PDB entry 6BPA | X-ray diffraction, 2.53 A resolution | chains A and B of the 3 polymer chains in the assembly

[Chain A]
Protein: Reticulocyte binding protein 2, putative
From: Plasmodium vivax (strain Salvador I)
UniProt: A5K736 (A5K736_PLAVS); residues 169-470 here correspond to UniProt positions 15-316 (UniProt number = residue number - 154)
Sequence (307 residues; numbered 164 to 470; the number before each row is that of its first residue):
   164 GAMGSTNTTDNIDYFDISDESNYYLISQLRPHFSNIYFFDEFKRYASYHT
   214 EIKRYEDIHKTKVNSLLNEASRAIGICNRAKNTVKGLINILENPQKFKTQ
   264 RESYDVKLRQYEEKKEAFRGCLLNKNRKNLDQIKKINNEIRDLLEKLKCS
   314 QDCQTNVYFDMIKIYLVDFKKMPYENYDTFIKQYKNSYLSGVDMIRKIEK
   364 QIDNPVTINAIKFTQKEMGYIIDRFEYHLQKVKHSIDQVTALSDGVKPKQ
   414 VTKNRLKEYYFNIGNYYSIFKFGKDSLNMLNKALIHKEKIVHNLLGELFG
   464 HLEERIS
Disordered / not traced: 164-169, 467-470
Cystine bridges: Cys240-Cys284, Cys312-Cys316
Differences from the reference sequence: expression tag (164-168)

[Chain B]
Protein: Monoclonal antibody 3E9 Fab heavy chain
From: Mus musculus
Notes: antibody fragment or engineered binder
Sequence (256 residues; each row starts with the number of its first residue):
     1 MKCSWIIFFLMAVVTGVNSEVQLQQSGAELVKPGASVKLSCTASGFNIKD
    51 HFMHWVKQRTAQGLEWIGRIDPEDGETKYAPKFQGTATITADTSSNTAYL
   101 QLSSLTSEDTAVYYCARSGSVSSPWFAYWGQGTLVTVSAAKTTAPSVYPL
   151 APVCGDTTGSSVTLGCLVKGYFPEPVTLTWNSGSLSSGVHTFPAVLQSDL
   201 YTLSSSVTVTSSTWPSQSITCNVAHPASSTKVDKKIEPRGPTIKPCPPCK
   251 CPAPNS
Disordered / not traced: 1-19, 155-159, 242-256
Cystine bridges: Cys41-Cys115, Cys166-Cys221

[Interface between chain A and chain B]
Contacting residue pairs - 29 pairs, chain A then chain B:
  Leu329(A) - Asp50(B)
  Val330(A) - Asp50(B)
  Phe332(A) - Val121(B)
  Lys333(A) - Lys49(B)
  Lys333(A) - Asp50(B)
  Lys333(A) - His51(B)  hydrogen bond (side chain-backbone)
  Lys333(A) - Phe52(B)
  Lys333(A) - Asp71(B)  salt bridge
  Lys333(A) - Val121(B)
  Met335(A) - Val121(B)
  Tyr337(A) - Val121(B)  hydrophobic
  Tyr337(A) - Ser122(B)
  Glu338(A) - Arg69(B)  salt bridge
  Lys396(A) - Ser122(B)  hydrogen bond (backbone-side chain)
  Lys396(A) - Ser123(B)
  Ile399(A) - Ser120(B)
  Ile399(A) - Val121(B)  hydrophobic
  Ile399(A) - Ser122(B)
  Asp400(A) - Ser120(B)  hydrogen bond
  Asp400(A) - Ser122(B)  hydrogen bond
  Asp400(A) - Ser123(B)  hydrogen bond
  Thr403(A) - His51(B)
  Thr403(A) - Arg117(B)
  Thr403(A) - Gly119(B)
  Thr403(A) - Ser120(B)
  Asp407(A) - Glu20(B)
  Asp407(A) - Val21(B)
  Asp407(A) - Arg117(B)  salt bridge
  Asp407(A) - Tyr128(B)  hydrogen bond
Interface residues without a listed pair, chain A (14 interface residues in all): Ser406, Gly408
Interface residues without a listed pair, chain B (18 interface residues in all): Gly45, Phe46, Glu73

[Overview]
14 residues of chain A and 18 residues of chain B are in contact; the contacts include 6 hydrogen bonds and 3
salt bridges. Polar contacts include Lys333(A)-Asp71(B), Glu338(A)-Arg69(B) and Asp407(A)-Arg117(B).
Here chain A is Reticulocyte binding protein 2, putative (Plasmodium vivax (strain Salvador I)) and chain B is
Monoclonal antibody 3E9 Fab heavy chain (Mus musculus). Entry 6BPA (Plasmodium vivax reticulocyte binding
protein 2b (PvRBP2b) bound to monoclonal antibody 3E9) was determined by X-ray diffraction (same publication
as 6BPB, 6BPC, 6BPD, 6D03, 6D04 and 6D05).
